Entry 3KPB (X-ray diffraction, 1.60 A resolution); this record covers chains A and B.

== Chain A (and B) ==
Molecule: Uncharacterized protein MJ0100
From: Methanocaldococcus jannaschii
Notes: chain B of this document is another copy of the same molecule, construct and numbering; everything in this record applies to it too
Reference sequence: Q57564 (Y100_METJA); residues 388-509 here = UniProt positions 388-509
Chain sequence (122 residues; numbered 388 to 509; the number before each row is that of its first residue):
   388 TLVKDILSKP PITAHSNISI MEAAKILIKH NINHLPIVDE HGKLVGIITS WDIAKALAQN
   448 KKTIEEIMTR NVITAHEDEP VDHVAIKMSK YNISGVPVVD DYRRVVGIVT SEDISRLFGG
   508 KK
Not modelled in the structure: 507-509
Curated features (UniProtKB/Swiss-Prot):
  - binding site (S-methyl-5'-thioadenosine): Ser395, Ile399, His421, Thr497 to Asp500
  - binding site (S-adenosyl-L-methionine): Asp439, Thr456, Ile460, Asn479 to Gly482
Ligand contacts: S-adenosylmethionine (SAM): Asn420, His421, Ile434, Thr436, Trp438, Asp439, Lys442, Thr456, Asn458, Val459, Ile460, Asn479, Ile480, Ser481, Gly482, Val483, Pro484
From the paper describing this entry:
  - binding site for S-adenosylmethionine: Asn418, Asn420, His421, Ile434, Thr436, Ser437, Trp438, Asp439, Lys442, Thr456, Ile460, Ile480, Ser481, Gly482, Glu499
  - self-association interface (contacts with another copy of this molecule); pairs are residue here / residue on that copy: Lys412-Ala445, Ser437-Ser437 (hydrogen bond), Ile407, Met408, Ala411, Ile415, Ile440, Ala441, Leu444, Ala445
  - contacts within the chain: Lys391-Asp465 (salt bridge)
  - specificity-determining residues: Trp438, Glu499 (proposed by the authors, not directly observed)

== Chain A / chain B interface ==
Residue-residue contacts (31):
  Ile407(A) - Leu444(B)  hydrophobic
  Met408(A) - Leu444(B)
  Ala411(A) - Ala441(B)
  Ala411(A) - Ala445(B)
  Lys412(A) - Ala445(B)
  Leu414(A) - Trp438(B)
  Ile415(A) - Trp438(B)  hydrophobic
  Ile415(A) - Lys442(B)
  Ile415(A) - Ala445(B)  hydrophobic
  Asn418(A) - Trp438(B)
  Ile419(A) - Trp438(B)
  Asn420(A) - Trp438(B)
  Ser437(A) - Ser437(B)  hydrogen bond
  Ser437(A) - Trp438(B)
  Trp438(A) - Leu414(B)
  Trp438(A) - Ile415(B)  hydrophobic
  Trp438(A) - Asn418(B)
  Trp438(A) - Ile419(B)
  Trp438(A) - Ser437(B)
  Ile440(A) - Ala441(B)  hydrophobic
  Ile440(A) - Leu444(B)  hydrophobic
  Ala441(A) - Ala411(B)
  Ala441(A) - Ile415(B)
  Lys442(A) - Ile415(B)
  Leu444(A) - Ile407(B)  hydrophobic
  Leu444(A) - Met408(B)
  Leu444(A) - Ala411(B)  hydrophobic
  Leu444(A) - Ile440(B)  hydrophobic
  Ala445(A) - Lys412(B)
  Ala445(A) - Ile415(B)  hydrophobic
  Asn447(A) - Met408(B)
Other interface residues (no listed pair), chain B (17 interface residues in all): Asn420, Asn447

== Overview ==
The chain A/chain B interface involves 17 residues from each chain; the contacts include 1 hydrogen bond. The
hydrogen-bonded pair is Ser437(A)-Ser437(B). Chain A binds S-adenosylmethionine. From the paper: a binding
site for S-adenosylmethionine at Asn418(A), Asn420(A) and His421(A) among others; specificity determinants
Trp438(A) and Glu499(A).
Chain A and chain B are both Uncharacterized protein MJ0100 (Methanocaldococcus jannaschii); the structure,
Crystal Structure of the CBS domain pair of protein MJ0100 in complex with 5 -methylthioadenosine and ..., was
determined by X-ray diffraction (same publication as 3KPC and 3KPD).
